PDB entry 2FCC | X-ray diffraction, 2.30 A resolution | chains C and A of the 3 polymer chains in the assembly

== Chain C ==
Molecule: 13-nt DNA strand
Notes: fragment: ds oligonucleotide containing AP site
Sequence (13 nucleotides; numbered 201 to 213; the number before each row is that of its first residue):
   201 CCAGGAXGAA GCC
Modified / non-standard residues: PED (pentane-3,4-diol-5-phosphate) at position 207

== Chain A ==
Molecule: Endonuclease V
Source organism: Enterobacteria phage T4
Notes: EC 3.1.25.1; fragment: t4-pdg
UniProt: P04418 (END5_BPT4); residue numbers follow UniProt; this construct covers 2-138
Chain sequence (137 residues; numbered 2 to 138; the number before each row is that of its first residue):
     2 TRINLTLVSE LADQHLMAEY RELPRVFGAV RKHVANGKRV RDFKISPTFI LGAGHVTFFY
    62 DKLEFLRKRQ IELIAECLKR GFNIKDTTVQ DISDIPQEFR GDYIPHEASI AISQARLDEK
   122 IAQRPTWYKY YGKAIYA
Curated features (UniProtKB/Swiss-Prot):
  - active site: Thr2 (Nucleophile), Glu23 (Proton acceptor)
  - site: Arg3 (Substrate binding), Arg22 (Substrate binding), Arg26 (Transition state stabilizer), Arg117 (Substrate binding), Lys121 (Substrate binding)

== How chain C and chain A interact ==
Residue-residue contacts (28; chain C residue first):
  DG205(C) - Arg125(A)  hydrogen bond to the phosphate
  DA206(C) - Gln15(A)  sugar contact
  DA206(C) - His16(A)  phosphate contact
  DA206(C) - Arg22(A)  base contact
  DA206(C) - Arg125(A)  salt bridge to the phosphate
  DA206(C) - Trp128(A)  sugar contact
  DA206(C) - Tyr129(A)  sugar contact
  PED_207(C) - Thr2(A)  covalent bond
  PED_207(C) - Arg3(A)  hydrogen bond to the phosphate
  PED_207(C) - His16(A)  base contact
  PED_207(C) - Glu23(A)  sugar contact
  PED_207(C) - Lys121(A)  base contact
  PED_207(C) - Tyr129(A)  base contact
  DG208(C) - Thr2(A)  hydrogen bond to the base
  DG208(C) - Arg3(A)  salt bridge to the phosphate
  DG208(C) - Arg26(A)  base contact
  DG208(C) - Arg117(A)  salt bridge to the phosphate
  DA209(C) - Gly53(A)  sugar contact
  DA209(C) - His56(A)  phosphate contact
  DA209(C) - Val57(A)  hydrogen bond to the phosphate
  DA210(C) - Ala54(A)  phosphate contact
  DA210(C) - Gly55(A)  hydrogen bond to the phosphate
  DA210(C) - His56(A)  phosphate contact
  DA210(C) - Val57(A)  hydrogen bond to the phosphate
  DA210(C) - Thr58(A)  hydrogen bond to the phosphate
  DG211(C) - His34(A)  salt bridge to the phosphate
  DG211(C) - Tyr61(A)  hydrogen bond to the phosphate
  DC212(C) - Lys33(A)  phosphate contact
Also at the interface, not in a pair above, chain A (22 interface residues in all): Ala19

== Summary ==
Chain C and chain A form an interface of 8 and 22 residues respectively; the contacts include 1 covalent bond,
8 hydrogen bonds and 4 salt bridges. Among the polar pairs are DG208(C)-Thr2(A), DG205(C)-Arg125(A) and
PED_207(C)-Arg3(A).
Here chain C is a 13-nt DNA strand and chain A is Endonuclease V (Enterobacteria phage T4). Entry 2FCC
(Crystal Structure of T4 Pyrimidine Dimer Glycosylase (T4-Pdg) Covalently Complexed with a DNA Substrate
Containing Abasic ...) was determined by X-ray diffraction.
